PDB entry 1ENQ | X-ray diffraction, 2.50 A resolution | chains A and B of the 4 polymer chains in the assembly

Chain A (and B):
Name: Concanavalin A
Organism: Canavalia ensiformis
Notes: chain B of this document is another copy of the same molecule, construct and numbering; everything in this record applies to it too
UniProt: P02866 (CONA_CANEN); residues 119-237 here correspond to UniProt positions 30-148 (UniProt number = residue number - 89)
Chain sequence (237 residues; each row starts with the number of its first residue):
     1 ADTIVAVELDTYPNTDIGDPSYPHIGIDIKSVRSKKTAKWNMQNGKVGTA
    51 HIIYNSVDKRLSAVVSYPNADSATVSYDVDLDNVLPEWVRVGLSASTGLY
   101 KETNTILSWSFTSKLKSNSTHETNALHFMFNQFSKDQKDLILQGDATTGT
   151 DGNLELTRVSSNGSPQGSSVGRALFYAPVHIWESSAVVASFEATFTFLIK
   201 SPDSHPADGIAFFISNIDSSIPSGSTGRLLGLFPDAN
Not modelled in the structure: 162-167 (chain B: 161-164)
Differences from the reference sequence: conflict Asp151 (Glu62 in P02866), Glu155 (Arg66 in P02866)
Ion coordination: Zn2+: Glu8, Asp10, His24

Interface between chain A and chain B:
Pairs across the interface (44):
  Trp88(A) - Asp136(B)  hydrogen bond (side chain-backbone)
  Trp88(A) - Gln137(B)
  Trp88(A) - Lys138(B)
  Trp88(A) - Asp139(B)
  Arg90(A) - Tyr176(B)
  Ser117(A) - Gln132(B)
  Glu122(A) - Asn131(B)
  Thr123(A) - Met129(B)
  Thr123(A) - Asn131(B)  hydrogen bond (backbone-side chain)
  Asn124(A) - Met129(B)
  Asn124(A) - Phe130(B)
  Asn124(A) - Asn131(B)  hydrogen bond (side chain-backbone)
  Asn124(A) - Gln132(B)  hydrogen bond (side chain-backbone)
  Ala125(A) - Phe128(B)
  Ala125(A) - Met129(B)  hydrogen bond (backbone-backbone)
  Leu126(A) - His127(B)
  His127(A) - Leu126(B)
  His127(A) - His127(B)  hydrogen bond (backbone-backbone)
  Phe128(A) - Ala125(B)
  Met129(A) - Asn124(B)
  Met129(A) - Ala125(B)  hydrogen bond (backbone-backbone)
  Phe130(A) - Asn124(B)
  Asn131(A) - Glu122(B)
  Asn131(A) - Thr123(B)  hydrogen bond (side chain-backbone)
  Asn131(A) - Asn124(B)  hydrogen bond (backbone-side chain)
  Gln132(A) - Ser117(B)
  Gln132(A) - Asn124(B)  hydrogen bond (backbone-side chain)
  Gln132(A) - Glu183(B)
  Asp136(A) - Trp88(B)  hydrogen bond (backbone-side chain)
  Gln137(A) - Trp88(B)
  Lys138(A) - Trp88(B)
  Lys138(A) - Pro178(B)
  Asp139(A) - Trp88(B)
  Asp139(A) - Pro178(B)
  Tyr176(A) - Arg90(B)
  Tyr176(A) - Tyr176(B)  hydrophobic
  Tyr176(A) - Ala177(B)  hydrophobic
  Tyr176(A) - Pro178(B)
  Ala177(A) - Tyr176(B)  hydrophobic
  Ala177(A) - Ala177(B)  hydrophobic
  Pro178(A) - Lys138(B)
  Pro178(A) - Asp139(B)
  Pro178(A) - Tyr176(B)
  Glu183(A) - Gln132(B)
Also at the interface, not in a pair above, chain A (25 interface residues in all): His121, Phe175, Ile217
Also at the interface, not in a pair above, chain B (25 interface residues in all): His121, Phe175, Ile217

Summary:
The chain A/chain B interface involves 25 residues from each chain, with 11 hydrogen bonds. Among the polar
pairs are Trp88(A)-Asp136(B), Thr123(A)-Asn131(B) and Asn124(A)-Asn131(B). Glu8(A), Asp10(A) and His24(A) form
the Zn2+ site.
Both chains are Concanavalin A (Canavalia ensiformis). Entry 1ENQ (Co-crystals of demetallized concanavalin A
with zinc having A zinc ion bound in the S1 site) was determined by X-ray diffraction together with 1CES, 1ENR
and 1ENS from the same study.
